Entry 7L1Q (electron microscopy, 3.40 A resolution); this record covers chains B and F of the 7 polymer chains in the assembly.

[Chain B]
Molecule: ATP synthase subunit alpha
Organism: Bacillus sp. (strain PS3)
Notes: EC 7.1.2.2
UniProtKB: A0A0M3VGF9 (A0A0M3VGF9_BACP3); residue numbers follow UniProt; this construct covers 2-502
Chain sequence (510 residues; numbered -7 to 502; the number before each row is that of its first residue; numbers below 1 keep their minus sign (Met-7 is residue -7)):
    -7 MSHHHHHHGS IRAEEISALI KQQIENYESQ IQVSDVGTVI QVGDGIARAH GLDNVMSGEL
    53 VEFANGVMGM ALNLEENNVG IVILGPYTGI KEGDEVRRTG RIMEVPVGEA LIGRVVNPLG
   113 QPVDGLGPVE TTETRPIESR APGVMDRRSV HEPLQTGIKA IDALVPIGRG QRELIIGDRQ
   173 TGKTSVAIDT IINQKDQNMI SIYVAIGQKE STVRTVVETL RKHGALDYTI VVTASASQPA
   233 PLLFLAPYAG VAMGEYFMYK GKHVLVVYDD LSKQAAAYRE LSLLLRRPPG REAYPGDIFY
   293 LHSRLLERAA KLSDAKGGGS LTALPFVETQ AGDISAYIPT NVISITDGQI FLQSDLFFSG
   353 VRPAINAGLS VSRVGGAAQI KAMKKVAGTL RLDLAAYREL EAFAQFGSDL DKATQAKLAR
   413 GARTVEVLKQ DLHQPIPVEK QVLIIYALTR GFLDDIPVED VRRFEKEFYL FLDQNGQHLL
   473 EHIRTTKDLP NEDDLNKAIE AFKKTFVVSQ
Unresolved in the structure: -7 to 26, 502
Construct notes: expression tag (-7 to 1); conflict Ser193 (Cys in A0A0M3VGF9), Phe463 (Trp in A0A0M3VGF9)
Metal / ion sites: Mg2+: Thr176 (together with ATP)
Residues lining bound ligands:
  - ATP (adenosine-5'-triphosphate), molecule 1: Asp170, Arg171, Gln172, Thr173, Gly174, Lys175, Thr176, Ser177, Phe349, Arg354, Pro355, Gln422, Asp423, Leu424
  - ATP, molecule 2: Ser336, Val363, Ser364, Arg365

[Chain F]
Molecule: ATP synthase subunit beta
Organism: Bacillus sp. (strain PS3)
Notes: EC 7.1.2.2
UniProtKB: A0A0M4U1P9 (A0A0M4U1P9_BACP3); residue numbers follow UniProt; this construct covers 1-473
Chain sequence (484 residues; numbered -10 to 473; the number before each row is that of its first residue; numbers below 1 keep their minus sign (Met-10 is residue -10)):
   -10 MHHHHHHHHH HMTRGRVIQV MGPVVDVKFE NGHLPAIYNA LKIQHKARNE NEVDIDLTLE
    50 VALHLGDDTV RTIAMASTDG LIRGMEVIDT GAPISVPVGE VTLGRVFNVL GEPIDLEGDI
   110 PADARRDPIH RPAPKFEELA TEVEILETGI KVVDLLAPYI KGGKIGLFGG AGVGKTVLIQ
   170 ELIHNIAQEH GGISVFAGVG DRTREGNDLY HEMKDSGVIS KTAMVFGQMN EPPGARMRVA
   230 LTGLTMAEYF RDEQGQDVLL FIDNIFRFTQ AGSEVSALLG RMPSAVGYQP TLATEMGQLQ
   290 ERITSTAKGS ITSIQAIYVP ADDYTDPAPA TTFSHLDATT NLERKLAEMG IYPAVDPLAS
   350 TSRALAPEIV GEEHYQVARK VQQTLQRYKE LQDIIAILGM DELSDEDKLV VHRARRIQFF
   410 LSQNFHVAEQ FTGQPGSYVP VKETVRGFKE ILEGKYDHLP EDAFRLVGRI EEVVEKAKAM
   470 GVEV
Unresolved in the structure: -10 to 0, 472-473
Construct notes: expression tag (-10 to 0); conflict Asp190 (Glu in A0A0M4U1P9)
Metal / ion sites: Mg2+: Thr165 (together with ATP)
Residues lining bound ligands:
  - ATP (adenosine-5'-triphosphate), molecule 1: Gly159, Ala160, Gly161, Val162, Gly163, Lys164, Thr165, Val166, Arg191, Asn253, Tyr341, Pro342, Gln412, Phe414, Ala417, Phe420
  - ATP, molecule 2: Arg352, Leu354, Tyr364, Arg368

[How chain B and chain F interact]
Contacting residue pairs (64; chain B residue first):
  Gly43(B) - Arg72(F)
  Leu44(B) - Arg72(F)
  Asp45(B) - Arg72(F)
  Met48(B) - Asn40(F)
  Met48(B) - Gly69(F)
  Met48(B) - Leu70(F)
  Ser49(B) - Gly69(F)
  Ser49(B) - Leu70(F)
  Leu66(B) - Gln8(F)
  Leu66(B) - Val9(F)  hydrogen bond (backbone-backbone)
  Glu67(B) - Met10(F)
  Glu67(B) - Arg72(F)  hydrogen bond (backbone-side chain)
  Glu68(B) - Ile7(F)
  Glu68(B) - Gln8(F)  hydrogen bond
  Asn70(B) - Arg72(F)
  Gly92(B) - Asn40(F)
  Arg93(B) - Glu39(F)
  Ile94(B) - Val42(F)  hydrophobic
  Glu130(B) - Asp68(F)
  Pro134(B) - Thr192(F)
  Val136(B) - Thr192(F)
  Val136(B) - Gly195(F)
  Val136(B) - Asn196(F)
  Val136(B) - Gln217(F)
  Met137(B) - Ile103(F)
  Met137(B) - Tyr199(F)  hydrophobic
  Arg139(B) - Thr192(F)
  Arg139(B) - Asn196(F)
  Pro280(B) - Ala266(F)  hydrophobic
  Arg283(B) - Val275(F)
  Phe291(B) - Arg256(F)
  Phe291(B) - Gln259(F)
  Tyr292(B) - Glu220(F)
  Ser295(B) - Met218(F)
  Glu299(B) - Arg191(F)
  Glu299(B) - Thr192(F)  hydrogen bond
  Glu299(B) - Met218(F)
  Glu299(B) - Asn219(F)
  Thr332(B) - Ala160(F)
  Thr332(B) - Tyr307(F)
  Ile335(B) - Arg191(F)
  Ser336(B) - Ala160(F)
  Ser336(B) - Arg191(F)  hydrogen bond (backbone-side chain)
  Ser336(B) - Met218(F)
  Ser336(B) - Arg256(F)  hydrogen bond
  Thr338(B) - Arg191(F)  hydrogen bond (backbone-side chain)
  Asp339(B) - Arg193(F)
  Leu361(B) - Glu337(F)
  Arg365(B) - Gly161(F)
  Arg365(B) - Arg191(F)
  Arg365(B) - Arg193(F)  hydrogen bond (backbone-side chain)
  Arg365(B) - Phe420(F)
  Val366(B) - Arg193(F)
  Gly367(B) - Gln419(F)
  Thr381(B) - Thr421(F)
  Arg383(B) - Tyr341(F)
  Leu384(B) - Tyr341(F)  hydrophobic
  Glu391(B) - Met338(F)
  Phe395(B) - Met389(F)  hydrophobic
  Phe398(B) - Gln381(F)
  Leu402(B) - Pro449(F)  hydrophobic
  Lys404(B) - Met469(F)
  Lys404(B) - Gly470(F)
  Ala405(B) - Asp451(F)
Other interface residues (no listed pair), chain B (64 interface residues in all): Asn46, Val47, Asn65, Asn69, Val71, Arg90, Ala133, Gly135, Arg140, Ser141, Pro281, Gly288, Ser327, Asn333, Ile337, Gly360, Ser364, Gly368, Gly380, Ala387, Ala388, Gly399, Lys409
Other interface residues (no listed pair), chain F (62 interface residues in all): Thr67, Ile71, Val95, Asp104, Leu105, Phe215, Pro221, Arg225, Glu263, Pro272, Gly276, Pro309, Ala310, Asp311, Asp315, Arg333, Ile384, Val400, Arg404, Arg454, Leu455

[Summary]
The interface between chain B and chain F involves 64 residues on one side and 62 on the other; the contacts
include 8 hydrogen bonds. Among the polar pairs are Glu67(B)-Arg72(F), Glu68(B)-Gln8(F) and
Glu299(B)-Thr192(F). One ATP molecule is bound between chain B and chain F.
Here chain B is ATP synthase subunit alpha and chain F is ATP synthase subunit beta, both from Bacillus sp.
(strain PS3). Entry 7L1Q (PS3 F1-ATPase Binding/TS Dwell) was determined by electron microscopy together with
7L1R and 7L1S from the same study.
